PDB entry 5ZYQ | X-ray diffraction, 2.53 A resolution | chain A

# Chain A
Molecule: RNA polymerase-associated protein CTR9 homolog, RNA polymerase II-associated factor 1 homolog
Source organism: Homo sapiens
UniProt: chimeric construct of Q6PD62, Q8N7H5: residues 1-249 from Q6PD62 (CTR9_HUMAN) positions 1-249 (same numbers); residues 1057-1116 from Q8N7H5 positions 57-116 (UniProt number = residue number - 1000)
Sequence (320 residues; row label = number of the first residue in the row; note: 796 numbers in that range are skipped by the numbering (no residue carries them; nothing is unmodelled there)):
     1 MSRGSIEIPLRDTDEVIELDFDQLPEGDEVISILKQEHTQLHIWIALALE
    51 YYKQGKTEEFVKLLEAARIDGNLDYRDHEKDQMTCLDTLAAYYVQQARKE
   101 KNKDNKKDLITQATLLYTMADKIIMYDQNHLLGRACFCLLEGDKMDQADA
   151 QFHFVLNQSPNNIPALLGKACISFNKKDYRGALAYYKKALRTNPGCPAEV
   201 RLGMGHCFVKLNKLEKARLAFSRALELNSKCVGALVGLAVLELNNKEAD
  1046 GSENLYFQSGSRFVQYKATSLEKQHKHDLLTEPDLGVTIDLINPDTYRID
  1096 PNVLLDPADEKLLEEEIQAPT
Not modelled in the structure: 1-2, 245-249, 1046-1066, 1110-1116
Sequence notes: linker (1046-1056)
From the paper describing this entry:
  - contacts within the chain: Asp-1079/Gly-1081 (hydrogen bond), Asp-1085/Thr-1091 (hydrogen bond), Asp-1085/Ile-1087 (backbone contact), Asp-1085/Asn-1088 (backbone contact), Asp-1095/Asn-1097 (backbone contact)
  - mutagenesis - D1104K: abolished binding to CTR9
  - disease-associated variants - I1087M, E1109K: abolished binding to CTR9
  - disease-associated variants - D1085N, D1095Y: unchanged binding to CTR9
  - disease-associated variants - D1085N, D1095Y: decreased stability in response to CTR9

# In short
From the paper: D1104K, I1087M and E1109K abolish binding to CTR9; contacts within the chain involving
Asp-1079, Gly-1081 and Asp-1085 among others; 5 substitutions were tested in all.
Chain A is RNA polymerase-associated protein CTR9 homolog, RNA polymerase II-associated factor 1 homolog (Homo
sapiens); the structure, The Structure of Human PAF1/CTR9 complex, was determined by X-ray diffraction (same
publication as 5ZYP).
